Entry 7DBH (electron microscopy, 3.60 A resolution); this record covers chains F and I of the 10 polymer chains in the assembly.

Chain F:
Name: Histone H4
From: Mus musculus
UniProtKB: P62806 (H4_MOUSE); residues 0-102 here correspond to UniProt positions 1-103 (UniProt number = residue number + 1)
Sequence (106 residues; row label = number of the first residue in the row; numbers below 1 keep their minus sign (Gly-3 is residue -3)):
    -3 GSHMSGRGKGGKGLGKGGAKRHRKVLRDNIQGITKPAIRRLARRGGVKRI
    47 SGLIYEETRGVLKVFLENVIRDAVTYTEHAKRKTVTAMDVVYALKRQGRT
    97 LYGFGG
Not modelled in the structure: -3 to 24, 102
Construct notes: expression tag (-3 to -1)
UniProt features mapped onto this chain:
  - DNA-binding region: Lys16 to Lys20
  - modified residue: Ser1 (N-acetylserine), Arg3 (Asymmetric dimethylarginine), Lys5 (N6-(2-hydroxyisobutyryl)lysine), Lys8 (N6-(2-hydroxyisobutyryl)lysine), Lys12 (N6-(2-hydroxyisobutyryl)lysine), Lys16 (N6-(2-hydroxyisobutyryl)lysine), Lys20 (N6,N6,N6-trimethyllysine), Lys31 (N6-(2-hydroxyisobutyryl)lysine), Lys44 (N6-(2-hydroxyisobutyryl)lysine), Ser47 (Phosphoserine), Tyr51 (Phosphotyrosine), Lys59 (N6-(2-hydroxyisobutyryl)lysine), Lys77 (N6-(2-hydroxyisobutyryl)lysine), Lys79 (N6-(2-hydroxyisobutyryl)lysine), Thr80 (Phosphothreonine), Tyr88 (Phosphotyrosine), Lys91 (N6-(2-hydroxyisobutyryl)lysine)
  - cross-link (Glycyl lysine isopeptide (Lys-Gly)): Lys12 (interchain with G-Cter in SUMO2), Lys20 (interchain with G-Cter in SUMO2), Lys31 (interchain with G-Cter in SUMO2), Lys59 (interchain with G-Cter in SUMO2), Lys79 (interchain with G-Cter in SUMO2), Lys91 (interchain with G-Cter in SUMO2)

Chain I:
Molecule: 145-nt DNA strand
From: Mus musculus
Sequence (145 nucleotides; row label = number of the first residue in the row; numbers below 1 keep their minus sign (DA-72 is residue -72)):
   -72 ATCAGAATCCCGGTGCCGAGGCCGCTCAATTGGTCGTAGACAGCTCTAGC
   -22 ACCGCTTAAACGCACGTACGCGCTGTCCCCCGCGTTTTAACCGCCAAGGG
    28 GATTACTCCCTAGTCTCCAGGCACGTGTCAGATATATACATCGAT
Not modelled in the structure: -72 to -65, 62-72

How chain F and chain I interact:
Contacting residue pairs - 13 pairs, chain F then chain I:
  Arg35(F) with DC8(I), salt bridge to the phosphate
  Arg39(F) with DG9(I), salt bridge to the phosphate
  Lys44(F) with DC8(I), phosphate contact
  Arg45(F) with DC7(I), hydrogen bond to the sugar; DC8(I), phosphate contact
  Ile46(F) with DC7(I), sugar contact; DC8(I), hydrogen bond to the phosphate
  Ser47(F) with DC7(I), hydrogen bond to the phosphate
  Gly48(F) with DC7(I), hydrogen bond to the phosphate
  Arg78(F) with DG28(I), phosphate contact
  Lys79(F) with DG27(I), phosphate contact; DG28(I), hydrogen bond to the phosphate
  Thr80(F) with DG28(I), hydrogen bond to the phosphate
Interface residues without a listed pair, chain F (11 interface residues in all): Tyr51
Interface residues without a listed pair, chain I (6 interface residues in all): DA29

In short:
The interface between chain F and chain I involves 11 residues on one side and 6 on the other, with 6 hydrogen
bonds and 2 salt bridges. Polar pairs include Arg45(F)-DC7(I), Ile46(F)-DC8(I) and Ser47(F)-DC7(I). UniProt
lists a DNA-binding region on chain F.
Here chain F is Histone H4 and chain I is a 145-nt DNA strand, both from Mus musculus. Entry 7DBH (The mouse
nucleosome structure containing H3mm18) was determined by electron microscopy, deposited together with 7VBM.
